Entry 1S32 (X-ray diffraction, 2.05 A resolution); this record covers chains I and H of the 10 polymer chains in the assembly.

Chain I:
Molecule: palindromic alpha-satellite 146 bp DNA fragment
Sequence (146 nucleotides; each row starts with the number of its first residue):
     1 ATCAATATCCACCTGCAGATTCTACCAAAAGTGTATTTGGAAACTGCTCC
    51 ATCAAAAGGCATGTTCAGCGGAATTCCGCTGAACATGCCTTTTGATGGAG
   101 CAGTTTCCAAATACACTTTTGGTAGAATCTGCAGGTGGATATTGAT
Ion coordination: Mn2+ near DG40 (its only coordinating residue here)
Small-molecule neighbours: gamma-amino-butanoic acid / beta-alanine / 3-amino-(dimethylpropylamine) / IMT / 2-(2-carbamoylmethoxy-ethoxy)-acetamide / 4-amino-(1-methylpyrrole)-2-carboxylic acid: DA29, DA30, DG31, DT32, DG33, DT34, DA35, DT36, DT112, DA113, DC114, DA115, DC116, DT117, DT118, DT119, DT120

Chain H:
Molecule: Histone H2B
From: Xenopus laevis
UniProt: A0A8J0U496 (A0A8J0U496_XENLA); residues 1401-1522 here correspond to UniProt positions 5-126 (UniProt number = residue number - 1396)
Amino-acid sequence (122 residues; each row starts with the number of its first residue):
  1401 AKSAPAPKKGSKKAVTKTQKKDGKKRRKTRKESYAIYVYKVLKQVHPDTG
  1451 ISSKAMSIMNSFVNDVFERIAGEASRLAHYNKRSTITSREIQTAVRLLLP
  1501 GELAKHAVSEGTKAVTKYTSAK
Not modelled in the structure: 1401-1424

How chain I and chain H interact:
Pairs across the interface (14; chain I residue first):
  DT45(I) with Arg1426(H), hydrogen bond to the base
  DG46(I) with Arg1426(H), hydrogen bond to the sugar
  DC47(I) with Lys1425(H), hydrogen bond to the phosphate
  DG121(I) with Arg1430(H), hydrogen bond to the base; Ile1436(H), sugar contact; Tyr1437(H), hydrogen bond to the phosphate
  DG122(I) with Arg1430(H), sugar contact; Lys1431(H), hydrogen bond to the phosphate; Glu1432(H), phosphate contact; Ser1433(H), hydrogen bond to the phosphate; Ile1436(H), phosphate contact
  DT123(I) with Lys1428(H), salt bridge to the phosphate; Lys1431(H), hydrogen bond to the phosphate
  DA124(I) with Lys1428(H), phosphate contact
Also at the interface, not in a pair above, chain H (11 interface residues in all): Arg1427, Thr1429

In short:
The interface between chain I and chain H involves 7 residues on one side and 11 on the other; the contacts
include 8 hydrogen bonds and 1 salt bridge. Polar pairs include DT45(I)-Arg1426(H), DG121(I)-Arg1430(H) and
DG46(I)-Arg1426(H).
Here chain I is palindromic alpha-satellite 146 bp DNA fragment and chain H is Histone H2B (Xenopus laevis).
Entry 1S32 (Molecular Recognition of the Nucleosomal 'Supergroove') was determined by X-ray diffraction.
